8Z96 - chains B and D of the 4 polymer chains in the assembly; structure by X-ray diffraction, 3.36 A resolution.

[Chain B]
Molecule: TIR domain-containing protein
Organism: Thermoflavifilum thermophilum
Reference sequence: A0A1I7NFG5 (A0A1I7NFG5_9BACT); residues 1-421 here = UniProt positions 1-421
Sequence (421 residues; row label = number of the first residue in the row):
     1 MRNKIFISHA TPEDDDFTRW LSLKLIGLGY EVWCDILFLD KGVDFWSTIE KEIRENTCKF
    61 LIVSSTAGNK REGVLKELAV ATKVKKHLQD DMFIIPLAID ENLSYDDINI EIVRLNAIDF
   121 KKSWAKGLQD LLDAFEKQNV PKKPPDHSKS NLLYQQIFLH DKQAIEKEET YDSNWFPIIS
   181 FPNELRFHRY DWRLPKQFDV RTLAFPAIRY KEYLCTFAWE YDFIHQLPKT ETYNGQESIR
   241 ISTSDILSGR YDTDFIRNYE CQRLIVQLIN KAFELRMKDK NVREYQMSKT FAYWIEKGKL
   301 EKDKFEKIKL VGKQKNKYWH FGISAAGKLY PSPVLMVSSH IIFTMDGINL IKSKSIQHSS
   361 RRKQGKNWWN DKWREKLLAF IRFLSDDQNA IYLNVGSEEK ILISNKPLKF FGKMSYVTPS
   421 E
Unresolved in the structure: 420-421
What the authors report for this chain:
  - binding site for the 21-nt DNA strand (chain D): Tyr285, His358
  - conformationally variable residues (helix shift, loop rearrangement): Asn281 to Glu296, Leu350 to Asn370

[Chain D]
Molecule: 21-nt DNA strand
Sequence (21 nucleotides; each row starts with the number of its first residue):
     1 CTATACAACC TACTACCTCA T
Bound ions: Mg2+ near DT21 (its only coordinating residue here)

[Chain B / chain D interface]
Residue-residue contacts (11):
  Lys196(B) with DA5(D), phosphate contact; DC6(D), phosphate contact
  Tyr285(B) with DT14(D), phosphate contact
  Met287(B) with DT14(D), sugar contact
  Ser288(B) with DC13(D), hydrogen bond to the sugar
  His340(B) with DA15(D), phosphate contact
  Lys354(B) with DC13(D), salt bridge to the phosphate; DT14(D), phosphate contact
  His358(B) with DT14(D), salt bridge to the phosphate
  Arg362(B) with DA15(D), salt bridge to the phosphate
  Trp373(B) with DC16(D), phosphate contact
Interface residues without a listed pair, chain B (12 interface residues in all): Glu212, Ser339, Arg361
Interface residues without a listed pair, chain D (7 interface residues in all): DA12

[Summary]
12 residues of chain B face 7 of chain D across their interface, with 1 hydrogen bond and 3 salt bridges.
Among the polar pairs are Ser288(B)-DC13(D), Lys354(B)-DC13(D) and His358(B)-DT14(D). The paper reports a
binding site for the 21-nt DNA strand (chain D) at Tyr285(B) and His358(B); conformational variability at
Asn281(B) and Leu350(B).
Chain B is TIR domain-containing protein (Thermoflavifilum thermophilum) and chain D is a 21-nt DNA strand;
the structure, Crystal structure of CrtAgo/TIR-APAZ in complex with guide DNA and 21-nt target DNA, was
determined by X-ray diffraction, deposited together with 8Z8Y, 8Z92, 9L9W and 9L9X.
